2IGK - chains B and D of the 4 polymer chains in the assembly; structure by X-ray diffraction, 1.80 A resolution.

# Chain B (and D)
Name: Pyranose oxidase
Organism: Trametes ochracea
Notes: EC 1.1.3.10; chain D of this document is another copy of the same molecule, construct and numbering; everything in this record applies to it too
UniProtKB: Q7ZA32 (Q7ZA32_TRAOC); residues 1-623 here = UniProt positions 1-623
Amino-acid sequence (623 residues; numbered 1 to 623; the number before each row is that of its first residue):
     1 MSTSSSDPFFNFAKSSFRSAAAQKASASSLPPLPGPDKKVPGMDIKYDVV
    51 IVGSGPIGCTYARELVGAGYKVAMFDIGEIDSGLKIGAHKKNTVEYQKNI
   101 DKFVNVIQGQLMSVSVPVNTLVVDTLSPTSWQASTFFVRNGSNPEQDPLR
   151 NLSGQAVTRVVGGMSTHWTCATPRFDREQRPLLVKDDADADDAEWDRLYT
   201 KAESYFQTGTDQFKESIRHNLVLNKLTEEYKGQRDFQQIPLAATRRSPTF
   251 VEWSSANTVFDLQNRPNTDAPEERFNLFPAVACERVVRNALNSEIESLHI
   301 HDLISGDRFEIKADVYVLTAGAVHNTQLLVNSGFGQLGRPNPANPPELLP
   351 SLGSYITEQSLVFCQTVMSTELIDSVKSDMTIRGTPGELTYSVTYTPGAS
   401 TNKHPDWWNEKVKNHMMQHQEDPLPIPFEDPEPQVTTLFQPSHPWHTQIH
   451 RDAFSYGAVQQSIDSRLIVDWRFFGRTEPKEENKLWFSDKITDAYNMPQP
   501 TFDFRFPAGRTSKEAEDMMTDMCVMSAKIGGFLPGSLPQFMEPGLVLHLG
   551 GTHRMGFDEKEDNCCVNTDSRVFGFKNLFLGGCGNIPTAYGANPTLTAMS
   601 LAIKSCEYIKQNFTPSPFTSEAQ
Unresolved in the structure: 1-42, 620-623
Glycans and other covalent adducts: flavin-adenine dinucleotide (FAD) linked to His-167
Ligand contacts: FAD (flavin-adenine dinucleotide): Val-52, Gly-53, Ser-54, Gly-55, Pro-56, Ile-57, Gly-58, Phe-75, Asp-76, Ile-77, Gly-78, Ile-107, Leu-111, Thr-158, Arg-159, Val-160, Gly-162, Gly-163, Met-164, Ser-165, Trp-168, Thr-169, Cys-170, Ala-171, Val-281, Ala-282, Cys-283, Thr-319, Ala-320, Gly-321, His-324, Leu-547, His-548, Gly-582, Cys-583, Asn-593, Pro-594, Thr-595
Reported in the primary citation:
  - binding site for flavin-adenine dinucleotide: His-167
  - mutagenesis - H167A (5-fold): decreased catalytic activity
  - mutagenesis - H548N (46,000-fold): abolished catalytic activity
  - specificity-determining residues: Asp-452, Arg-472 (proposed by the authors, not directly observed)

# Chain B / chain D interface
Residue-residue contacts - 20 pairs, chain B then chain D:
  Glu-516(B) with Ala-527(D); Gly-531(D)
  Met-519(B) with Phe-532(D), hydrophobic
  Thr-520(B) with Val-524(D); Ala-527(D)
  Cys-523(B) with Cys-523(D), hydrophobic
  Val-524(B) with Thr-520(D); Val-524(D), hydrophobic
  Ala-527(B) with Glu-516(D); Thr-520(D)
  Gly-531(B) with Glu-516(D)
  Phe-532(B) with Met-519(D), hydrophobic; Pro-538(D)
  Leu-537(B) with Leu-537(D), hydrophobic; Pro-538(D); Gln-539(D)
  Pro-538(B) with Phe-532(D); Leu-537(D); Pro-538(D), hydrophobic
  Gln-539(B) with Leu-537(D)
Other interface residues (no listed pair), chain B (12 interface residues in all): Gly-530
Other interface residues (no listed pair), chain D (12 interface residues in all): Gly-530

# Overview
The chain B/chain D interface involves 12 residues from each chain. Covalently linked flavin-adenine
dinucleotide: at His-167(B). The paper reports a binding site for flavin-adenine dinucleotide at His-167(B);
H167A of chain B reduces catalytic activity.
Chain B and chain D are both Pyranose oxidase (Trametes ochracea); the structure, Crystal structure of
recombinant pyranose 2-oxidase, was determined by X-ray diffraction (same publication as 2IGM, 2IGN and 2IGO).
